Entry 7XR3 (electron microscopy, 3.70 A resolution); this record covers chains A and D of the 11 polymer chains in the assembly.

[Chain A (and D)]
Protein: VP3
From: Scylla serrata reovirus SZ-2007
Notes: chain D of this document is another copy of the same molecule, construct and numbering; everything in this record applies to it too
UniProt: E9LEU6 (E9LEU6_9REOV); residue numbers follow UniProt; this construct covers 1-854
Amino-acid sequence (854 residues; numbered 1 to 854; the number before each row is that of its first residue):
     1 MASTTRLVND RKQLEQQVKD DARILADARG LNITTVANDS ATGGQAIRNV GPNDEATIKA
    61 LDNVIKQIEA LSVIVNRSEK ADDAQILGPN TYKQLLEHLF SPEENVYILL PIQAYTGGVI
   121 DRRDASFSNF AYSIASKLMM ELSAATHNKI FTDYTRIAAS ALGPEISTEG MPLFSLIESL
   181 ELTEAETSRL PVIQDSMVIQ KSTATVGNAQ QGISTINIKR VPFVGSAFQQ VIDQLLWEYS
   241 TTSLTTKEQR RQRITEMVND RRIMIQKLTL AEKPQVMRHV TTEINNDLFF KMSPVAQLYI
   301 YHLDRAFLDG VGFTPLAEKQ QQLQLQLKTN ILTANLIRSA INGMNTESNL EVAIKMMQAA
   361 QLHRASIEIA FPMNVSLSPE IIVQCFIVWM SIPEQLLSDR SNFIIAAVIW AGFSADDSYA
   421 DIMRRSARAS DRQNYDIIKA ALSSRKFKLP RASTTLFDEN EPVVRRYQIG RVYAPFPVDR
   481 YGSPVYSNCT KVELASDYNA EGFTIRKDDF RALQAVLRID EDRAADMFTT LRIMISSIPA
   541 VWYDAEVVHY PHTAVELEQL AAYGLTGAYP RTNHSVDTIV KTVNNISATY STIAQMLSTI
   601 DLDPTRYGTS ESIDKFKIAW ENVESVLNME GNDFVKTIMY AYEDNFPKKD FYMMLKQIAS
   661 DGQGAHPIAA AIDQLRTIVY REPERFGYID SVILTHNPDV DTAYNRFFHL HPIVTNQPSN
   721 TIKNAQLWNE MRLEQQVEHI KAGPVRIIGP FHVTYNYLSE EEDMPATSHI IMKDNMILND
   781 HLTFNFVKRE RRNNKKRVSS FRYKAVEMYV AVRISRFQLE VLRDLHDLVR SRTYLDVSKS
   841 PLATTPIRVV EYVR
Unresolved in the structure: 1-39 (chain D: 801-808)

[How chain A and chain D interact]
Pairs across the interface - 52 pairs, chain A then chain D:
  Ala159(A) with Arg606(D); Tyr607(D)
  Ser160(A) with Arg123(D), hydrogen bond; Arg606(D); Tyr607(D)
  Ala161(A) with Arg123(D), hydrogen bond (backbone-backbone); Asp124(D); Ala125(D); Arg606(D)
  Leu162(A) with Leu727(D), hydrophobic
  Glu184(A) with Glu734(D)
  Thr187(A) with Arg732(D), hydrogen bond
  Asp260(A) with Met423(D)
  Arg261(A) with Arg400(D), hydrogen bond (backbone-side chain); Ser426(D); Asp431(D), salt bridge
  Arg262(A) with Val375(D), hydrogen bond (side chain-backbone); Ser376(D), hydrogen bond; Arg400(D); Tyr419(D), hydrogen bond; Met423(D)
  Ile263(A) with Met373(D), hydrophobic
  Met264(A) with Glu368(D); Arg400(D), hydrogen bond
  Lys267(A) with Tyr550(D)
  Ala271(A) with Asp644(D); Asn645(D); Phe646(D); Pro647(D)
  Glu459(A) with Ala420(D); Glu501(D)
  Asn460(A) with Ala420(D)
  Glu461(A) with Asn374(D); Val375(D); Ser376(D), hydrogen bond (side chain-backbone)
  Pro462(A) with Asn374(D), hydrogen bond (backbone-backbone); Ser376(D)
  Arg480(A) with Ser418(D); Glu501(D)
  Tyr481(A) with Ala415(D), hydrogen bond (side chain-backbone)
  Ala525(A) with Gly502(D)
  Phe528(A) with Glu501(D)
  Arg532(A) with Ser376(D); Glu501(D), salt bridge
  Val850(A) with Ala370(D)
  Glu851(A) with Met373(D); Glu556(D)
  Tyr852(A) with Glu556(D)
  Val853(A) with Ala554(D); Val555(D), hydrophobic; Glu556(D), hydrogen bond (backbone-side chain)
  Arg854(A) with Glu556(D), salt bridge
Interface residues without a listed pair, chain A (37 interface residues in all): Ile177, Ser188, Thr269, Leu270, Asp458, Ala524, Val576, Asp577, Ser838, Val849
Interface residues without a listed pair, chain D (45 interface residues in all): Arg122, Phe371, Pro372, Leu377, Asp416, Asp417, Asp421, Phe503, Gln559, Gly608, Thr609, Gln726, Gln735

[Summary]
The interface between chain A and chain D involves 37 residues on one side and 45 on the other, with 12
hydrogen bonds and 3 salt bridges. Polar contacts include Arg261(A)-Asp431(D), Arg532(A)-Glu501(D) and
Arg854(A)-Glu556(D).
Both chains are VP3 (Scylla serrata reovirus SZ-2007). Entry 7XR3 (3.4 Angstrom cryoEM D5 reconstruction of
mud crab reovirus) was determined by electron microscopy (same publication as 7XR2).
